Entry 8EFT (electron microscopy, 9.68 A resolution (very low resolution: no residue pairs are listed; an interface is given only as per-side residue counts)); this record covers chains A and O of the 18 polymer chains in the assembly.

== Chain A (and O) ==
Molecule: Dynamin-like 120 kDa protein, form S1
Source organism: Homo sapiens
Notes: chain O of this document is another copy of the same molecule, construct and numbering; everything in this record applies to it too
Reference sequence: O60313 (OPA1_HUMAN); residue numbers follow UniProt; this construct covers 195-960
Amino-acid sequence (766 residues; row label = number of the first residue in the row):
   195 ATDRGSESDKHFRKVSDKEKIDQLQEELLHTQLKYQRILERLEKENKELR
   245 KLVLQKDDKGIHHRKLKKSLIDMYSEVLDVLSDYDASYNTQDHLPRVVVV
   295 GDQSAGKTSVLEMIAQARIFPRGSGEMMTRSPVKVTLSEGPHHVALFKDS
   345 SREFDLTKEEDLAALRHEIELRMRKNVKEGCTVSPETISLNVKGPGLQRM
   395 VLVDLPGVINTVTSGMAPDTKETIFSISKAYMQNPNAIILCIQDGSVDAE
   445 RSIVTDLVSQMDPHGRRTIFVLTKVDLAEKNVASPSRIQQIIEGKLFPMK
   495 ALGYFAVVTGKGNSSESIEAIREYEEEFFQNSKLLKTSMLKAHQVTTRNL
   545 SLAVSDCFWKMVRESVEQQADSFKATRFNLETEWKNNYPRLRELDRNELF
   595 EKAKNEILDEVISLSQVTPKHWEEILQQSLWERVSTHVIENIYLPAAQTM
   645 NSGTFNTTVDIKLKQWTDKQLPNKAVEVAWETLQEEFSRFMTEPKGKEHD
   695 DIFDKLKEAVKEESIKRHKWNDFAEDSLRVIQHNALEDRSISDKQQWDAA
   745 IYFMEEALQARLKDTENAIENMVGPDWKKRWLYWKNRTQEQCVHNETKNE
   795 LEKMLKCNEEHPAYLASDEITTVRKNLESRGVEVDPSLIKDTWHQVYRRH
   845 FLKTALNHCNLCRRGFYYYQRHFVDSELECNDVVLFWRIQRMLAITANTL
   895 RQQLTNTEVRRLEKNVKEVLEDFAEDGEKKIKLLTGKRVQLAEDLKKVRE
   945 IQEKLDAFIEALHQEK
Disulfides: C856-C874
Swiss-Prot annotation at these positions:
  - region: G295 to T302 (G1 motif), M321 to R324 (G2 motif), D398 to G401 (G3 motif), T467 to D470 (G4 motif), V501 to G504 (G5 motif)
  - binding site (GTP): S298, G300, K301, T302, S303, G317, K468, D470, T503, G506, N507
  - binding site (Mg(2+)): T302, T323, D398
  - modified residue: K228 (N6-acetyllysine)
  - natural variant: E270 (E270K: In OPA1), L272 (L272P: In OPA1), D273 (D273A: In OPA1), R290 (R290Q: In OPA1; R290W: In OPA1), V293 to V294 (deletion: In OPA1), G300 (G300E: In OPA1), Q310 (Q310R: In OPA1), R324 to P326 (deletion: In OPA1), T330 (T330S: In OPA1), A357 (A357T: In DOA+ and OPA1), V377 (V377I: In OPA1), I382 (I382M: In OPA1 and BEHRS), 41 further natural variant entries in UniProt
  - mutagenesis: E213 (E213A: In interface mutant 9; strongly decreased ability to mediate mitochondrial fusion; when associated with A-217, A-557 and A-565), Q217 (Q217A: In interface mutant 9; strongly decreased ability to mediate mitochondrial fusion; when associated with A-213, A-557 and A-565), R235 (R235A: In interface mutant 8; strongly decreased ability to mediate mitochondrial fusion), L243 (L243A: In mutant control 1; does not affect ability to mediate mitochondrial fusion), L248 (L248A: In mutant control 2; does not affect ability to mediate mitochondrial fusion), Q297 (Q297E: Abolished GTPase activity without affecting the ability to bind membranes), S298 (S298A: Abolished GTPase activity without affecting the ability to bind membranes), K301 (K301A: Abolished GTPase activity), T302 (T302A: Abolished GTPase activity; T302N: Abolished GTPase activity without affecting the ability to bind membranes), R316 (R316A: Strongly decreased GTPase activity), E320 (E320A: Decreased GTPase activity), M321 (M321A: Strongly decreased GTPase activity), 39 further mutagenesis entries in UniProt

== How chain A and chain O interact ==
At this resolution (10 A) residue pairs are not listed: 4 residues of chain A and 6 of chain O lie at the interface.

== Overview ==
The interface between chain A and chain O involves 4 residues on one side and 6 on the other. From UniProt: 11
GTP-binding residues, 3 Mg2+-binding residues and 67 mutagenesis sites on chain A.
Chain A and chain O are both Dynamin-like 120 kDa protein, form S1 (Homo sapiens); the structure, CryoEM of
the soluble OPA1 interfaces from the apo helical assembly on a lipid membrane, was determined by electron
microscopy (same publication as 8EEW, 8EF7, 8EFF, 8EFR and 8EFS).
